PDB entry 5A6X | X-ray diffraction, 1.55 A resolution | chains A and B of the 4 polymer chains in the assembly

Chain A (and B):
Name: Fucose-binding lectin pa-iil
Organism: Pseudomonas aeruginosa
Notes: chain B of this document is another copy of the same molecule, construct and numbering; everything in this record applies to it too
UniProtKB: U8MRX2 (U8MRX2_PSEAI); residues 1-114 here correspond to UniProt positions 2-115 (UniProt number = residue number + 1)
Sequence (114 residues; each row starts with the number of its first residue):
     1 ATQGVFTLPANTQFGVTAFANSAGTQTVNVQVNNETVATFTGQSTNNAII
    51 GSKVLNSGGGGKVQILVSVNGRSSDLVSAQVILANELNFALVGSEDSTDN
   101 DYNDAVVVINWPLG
Bound ions: Ca2+ site 1: N21, D101, N103, D104 (together with methyl alpha-L-fucopyranoside) (shared with G114(B) of chain B); Ca2+ site 2: E95, D99, D101, D104 (together with methyl alpha-L-fucopyranoside); Ca2+ site 3: G114 (together with methyl alpha-L-fucopyranoside) (shared with N21(B), D101(B), N103(B), D104(B) of chain B)
Residues lining bound ligands: methyl alpha-L-fucopyranoside (MFU): N21, S22, A23, T45, E95, D96, S97, D99, D101, N103, D104
From the paper describing this entry:
  - binding site for methyl alpha-L-fucopyranoside: A23, T45, D96, S97, D99, G114

How chain A and chain B interact:
Pairs across the interface (51):
  Q13(A) with N46(B)
  G15(A) with N47(B)
  T17(A) with F19(B)
  F19(A) with T17(B)
  N21(A) with L113(B); G114(B), hydrogen bond (side chain-backbone)
  T45(A) with G114(B)
  N46(A) with V54(B)
  N47(A) with G15(B); N110(B), hydrogen bond; L113(B)
  I49(A) with I49(B), hydrophobic; S52(B)
  S52(A) with I49(B)
  V54(A) with N46(B)
  V77(A) with L83(B), hydrophobic
  S78(A) with L83(B)
  A79(A) with L83(B), hydrophobic
  V81(A) with V81(B), hydrophobic; L91(B), hydrophobic
  L83(A) with V77(B), hydrophobic; S78(B); A79(B), hydrophobic
  E86(A) with N100(B); D101(B)
  L87(A) with G93(B); Y102(B)
  F89(A) with L91(B), hydrophobic; V106(B), hydrophobic
  L91(A) with V81(B), hydrophobic; F89(B), hydrophobic
  G93(A) with L87(B)
  N100(A) with E86(B)
  D101(A) with E86(B); L87(B); G114(B)
  Y102(A) with L87(B)
  N103(A) with L87(B); P112(B), hydrogen bond (side chain-backbone); L113(B); G114(B), hydrogen bond (side chain-backbone)
  V106(A) with F89(B), hydrophobic
  N110(A) with N47(B), hydrogen bond
  P112(A) with N103(B), hydrogen bond (backbone-side chain)
  L113(A) with N21(B); N47(B); N103(B)
  G114(A) with N21(B), hydrogen bond (backbone-side chain); T45(B); D101(B); N103(B), hydrogen bond (backbone-side chain)
Also at the interface, not in a pair above, chain A (34 interface residues in all): S22, A84, V92, V108
Also at the interface, not in a pair above, chain B (33 interface residues in all): S22, A84, V92, V108

Overview:
The interface between chain A and chain B involves 34 residues on one side and 33 on the other; the contacts
include 8 hydrogen bonds. Polar pairs include N21(A)-G114(B), N47(A)-N110(B) and N103(A)-P112(B). Bound to
chain A: methyl alpha-L-fucopyranoside. The paper reports a binding site for methyl alpha-L-fucopyranoside at
A23(A), T45(A) and D96(A) among others.
Chain A and chain B are both Fucose-binding lectin pa-iil (Pseudomonas aeruginosa); the structure, Structure
of the LecB lectin from Pseudomonas aeruginosa strain PA14 in complex with alpha-methyl-fucoside, was
determined by X-ray diffraction (same publication as 5A6Q, 5A6Y and 5A6Z).
